8OUW - chains A and D of the 19 polymer chains in the assembly; structure by electron microscopy, 3.75 A resolution.

# Chain A
Molecule: Probable DNA replication complex GINS protein PSF1
Organism: Caenorhabditis elegans
Notes: engineered mutation(s): Protease-cleaved N-terminal expression tag (Gly-Pro-Gly-Ser)
UniProt: Q22019 (PSF1_CAEEL); residue numbers follow UniProt; this construct covers 1-201
Amino-acid sequence (205 residues; row label = number of the first residue in the row; numbers below 1 keep their minus sign (Gly-3 is residue -3)):
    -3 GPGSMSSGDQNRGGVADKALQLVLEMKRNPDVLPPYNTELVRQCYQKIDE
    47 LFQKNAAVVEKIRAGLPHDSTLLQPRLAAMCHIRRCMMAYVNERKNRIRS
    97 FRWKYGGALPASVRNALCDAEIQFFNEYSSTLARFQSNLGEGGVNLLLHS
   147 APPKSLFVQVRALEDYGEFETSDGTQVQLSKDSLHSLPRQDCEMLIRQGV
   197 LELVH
Disordered / not traced: -3 to 8
Construct notes: expression tag (-3 to 0)

# Chain D
Molecule: DNA replication complex GINS protein SLD5
Organism: Caenorhabditis elegans
UniProt: Q9U2W9 (Q9U2W9_CAEEL); residues 1-224 here = UniProt positions 1-224
Amino-acid sequence (224 residues; numbered 1 to 224; the number before each row is that of its first residue):
     1 MAVTDSATTFLDFDDDEYDEMTTPEEVLRKMTATWQNELCAPCLLPTQME
    51 LVEILLDQIQGMEENIGKQTDKMQLRISVHRVELQRIGFITSDYVRCRLQ
   101 KIESNPHDAIDQHKKRKEEGKSDLLSESEMKFAEEYALAESNLFQKTVLE
   151 FMPAALKKMPVPRGDHDDVMVYAKVTSDDVGNVAIPDWQDLNGEVILEME
   201 PESCHLIPFESVHQLVEDGNIQLM
Disordered / not traced: 1-21

# How chain A and chain D interact
Contacting residue pairs (49; chain A residue first):
  Tyr32(A) with Thr147(D)
  Tyr41(A) with Thr147(D), hydrogen bond (side chain-backbone); Phe151(D)
  Ile44(A) with Pro153(D)
  Phe48(A) with Pro153(D), hydrophobic
  Arg80(A) with Met152(D); Leu156(D), hydrogen bond (side chain-backbone); Lys158(D), hydrogen bond (side chain-backbone)
  Met84(A) with Phe144(D), hydrophobic; Leu149(D), hydrophobic; Pro160(D), hydrophobic
  Val87(A) with Phe144(D), hydrophobic; Thr147(D)
  Asn88(A) with Phe144(D)
  Lys91(A) with Glu140(D), salt bridge
  Arg95(A) with Glu103(D), salt bridge; Tyr136(D)
  Ala116(A) with Leu143(D), hydrophobic
  Glu117(A) with Leu143(D)
  Gln119(A) with Lys146(D), hydrogen bond
  Phe120(A) with Ala139(D)
  Glu123(A) with Ala139(D); Asn142(D), hydrogen bond
  Tyr124(A) with Glu103(D), hydrogen bond; Tyr136(D), hydrophobic
  Thr127(A) with Phe132(D); Glu135(D)
  Arg130(A) with Glu135(D), salt bridge
  Phe131(A) with Val95(D), hydrophobic; Leu99(D), hydrophobic; Ser128(D)
  Gly136(A) with Glu53(D), hydrogen bond (backbone-side chain); Leu56(D)
  Glu137(A) with Gln60(D), hydrogen bond
  Leu142(A) with Arg96(D), hydrogen bond (backbone-side chain); Leu99(D), hydrophobic
  Leu144(A) with Arg96(D), hydrogen bond (backbone-side chain)
  His145(A) with Gln85(D); Phe89(D); Arg96(D), hydrogen bond (backbone-side chain)
  Ser146(A) with Arg96(D)
  Ala147(A) with Phe89(D)
  Pro148(A) with Phe89(D)
  Pro149(A) with Gln85(D); Phe89(D)
  Ser151(A) with Gln85(D), hydrogen bond (backbone-side chain)
  Leu152(A) with Val82(D), hydrophobic
  Asp169(A) with Lys72(D), salt bridge; Arg81(D), salt bridge
Other interface residues (no listed pair), chain A (40 interface residues in all): Cys77, Met83, Trp99, Leu128, Asn134, Leu135, Val140, Arg185, Gln186
Other interface residues (no listed pair), chain D (37 interface residues in all): Met49, Ser78, Arg86, Gly88, Ser92, Glu129, Val148

# Overview
40 residues of chain A and 37 residues of chain D are in contact; the contacts include 12 hydrogen bonds and 5
salt bridges. Polar pairs include Lys91(A)-Glu140(D), Arg95(A)-Glu103(D) and Arg130(A)-Glu135(D).
Here chain A is Probable DNA replication complex GINS protein PSF1 and chain D is DNA replication complex GINS
protein SLD5, both from Caenorhabditis elegans. Entry 8OUW (Cryo-EM structure of CMG helicase bound to
TIM-1/TIPN-1 and homodimeric DNSN-1 on fork DNA (Caenorhabditis elegans)) was determined by electron
microscopy.
